PDB entry 1D5Y | X-ray diffraction, 2.70 A resolution | chains M and A of the 4 polymer chains in the assembly

== Chain M ==
Molecule: 21-nt DNA strand
Sequence (21 nucleotides; row label = number of the first residue in the row):
     1 TGACAGCACT GAATGTCAAA G

== Chain A ==
Name: Rob transcription factor
From: Escherichia coli
Notes: fragment: residues 3-289, klaaa extension after residue 289
UniProtKB: P0ACI0 (ROB_ECOLI); numbering as in UniProt (aligned over 3-289)
Sequence (292 residues; row label = number of the first residue in the row):
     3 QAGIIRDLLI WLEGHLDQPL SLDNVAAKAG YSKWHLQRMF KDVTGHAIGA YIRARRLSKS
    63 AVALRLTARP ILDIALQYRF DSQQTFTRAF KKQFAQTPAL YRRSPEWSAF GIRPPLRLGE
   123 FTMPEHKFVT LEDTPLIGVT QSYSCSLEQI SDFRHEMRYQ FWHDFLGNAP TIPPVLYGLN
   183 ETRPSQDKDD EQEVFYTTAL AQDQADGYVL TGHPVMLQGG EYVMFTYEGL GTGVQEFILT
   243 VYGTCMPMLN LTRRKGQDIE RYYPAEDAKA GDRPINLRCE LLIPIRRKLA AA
Disordered / not traced: 270-273

== Interface between chain M and chain A ==
Residue-residue contacts (12; chain M residue first):
  DC4(M) / Tyr-33(A)  phosphate contact
  DC4(M) / His-37(A)  salt bridge to the phosphate
  DC4(M) / Met-41(A)  phosphate contact
  DA5(M) / Tyr-33(A)  phosphate contact
  DA5(M) / Ser-34(A)  hydrogen bond to the phosphate
  DG6(M) / Trp-36(A)  base contact
  DG6(M) / Arg-40(A)  hydrogen bond to the base
  DC7(M) / Trp-36(A)  base contact
  DA8(M) / Trp-36(A)  base contact
  DA13(M) / Lys-94(A)  salt bridge to the phosphate
  DT14(M) / Thr-87(A)  phosphate contact
  DT14(M) / Arg-90(A)  salt bridge to the phosphate
Interface residues without a listed pair, chain M (9 interface residues in all): DA3, DG15
Interface residues without a listed pair, chain A (10 interface residues in all): Gly-32

== Overview ==
9 residues of chain M and 10 residues of chain A are in contact; the contacts include 2 hydrogen bonds and 3
salt bridges. Polar pairs include DG6(M)/Arg-40(A), DA5(M)/Ser-34(A) and DC4(M)/His-37(A).
Chain M is a 21-nt DNA strand and chain A is Rob transcription factor (Escherichia coli); the structure,
Crystal structure of the E. coli rob transcription factor in complex with DNA, was determined by X-ray
diffraction.
